PDB entry 8EMH | electron microscopy, 3.63 A resolution | chains H and I of the 14 polymer chains in the assembly

Chain H (and I):
Molecule: Protease Lon-related BREX system protein BrxL
Organism: Acinetobacter sp. NEB 394
Notes: chain I of this document is another copy of the same molecule, construct and numbering; everything in this record applies to it too
UniProt: A0A7H8SL14 (A0A7H8SL14_9GAMM); residues 1-679 here = UniProt positions 1-679
Amino-acid sequence (679 residues; numbered 1 to 679; the number before each row is that of its first residue):
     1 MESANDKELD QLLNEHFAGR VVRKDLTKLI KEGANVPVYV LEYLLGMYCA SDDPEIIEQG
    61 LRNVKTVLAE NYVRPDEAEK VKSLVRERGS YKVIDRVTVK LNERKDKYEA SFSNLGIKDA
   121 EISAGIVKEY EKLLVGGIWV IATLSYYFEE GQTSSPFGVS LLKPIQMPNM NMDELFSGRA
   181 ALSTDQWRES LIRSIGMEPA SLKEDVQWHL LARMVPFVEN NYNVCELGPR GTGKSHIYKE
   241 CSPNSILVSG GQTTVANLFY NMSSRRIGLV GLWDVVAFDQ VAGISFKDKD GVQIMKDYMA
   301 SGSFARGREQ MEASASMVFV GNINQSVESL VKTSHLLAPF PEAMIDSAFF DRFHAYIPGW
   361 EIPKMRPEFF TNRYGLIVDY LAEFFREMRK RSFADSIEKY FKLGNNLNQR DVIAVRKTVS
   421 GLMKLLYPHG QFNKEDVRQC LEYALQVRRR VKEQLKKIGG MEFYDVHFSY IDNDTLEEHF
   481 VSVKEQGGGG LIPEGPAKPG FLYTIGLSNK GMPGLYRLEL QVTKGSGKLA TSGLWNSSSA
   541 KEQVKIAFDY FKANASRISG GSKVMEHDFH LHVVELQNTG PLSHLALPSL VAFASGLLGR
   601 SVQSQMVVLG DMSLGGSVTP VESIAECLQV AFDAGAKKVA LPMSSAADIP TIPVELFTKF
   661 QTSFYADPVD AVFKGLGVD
Unresolved in the structure: 1-2, 488-491, 678-679 (chain I: 1, 487-490, 678-679)
Differences from the reference sequence: conflict Gln280 (Glu in A0A7H8SL14)
What the authors report for this chain:
  - binding site for the 64-nt DNA strand: Ser264, Lys287
  - mutagenesis - R104A, L134W, S264A/R265A, K287A: decreased binding to dsDNA
  - mutagenesis - Q661W (3.3-fold): increased catalytic activity
  - mutagenesis - T658W: unchanged catalytic activity
  - mutagenesis - L134W: abolished catalytic activity on dsDNA
  - mutagenesis - Q661W: unchanged binding to DNA
  - mutagenesis - Q661W: decreased binding to dsDNA (in the presence of ATP)

How chain H and chain I interact:
Pairs across the interface - 54 pairs, chain H then chain I:
  Glu32(H) - Ser392(I)
  Asn35(H) - Glu312(I)
  Asp76(H) - Val135(I)
  Asp76(H) - Gly271(I)
  Glu79(H) - Val99(I)
  Glu79(H) - Lys100(I)
  Glu79(H) - Leu134(I)
  Lys80(H) - Glu131(I)
  Ser83(H) - Tyr108(I)  hydrogen bond
  Ser83(H) - Leu134(I)
  Arg86(H) - Asp106(I)  salt bridge
  Arg86(H) - Tyr108(I)
  Glu87(H) - Tyr108(I)  hydrogen bond
  Tyr146(H) - Glu103(I)
  Tyr146(H) - Asp106(I)  hydrogen bond
  Phe148(H) - Glu103(I)
  Phe148(H) - Asp106(I)
  Gln152(H) - Arg104(I)
  Thr153(H) - Arg104(I)
  Ser154(H) - Arg104(I)
  Pro156(H) - Glu103(I)
  Arg230(H) - Ser347(I)  hydrogen bond
  Arg230(H) - Ala348(I)
  Lys239(H) - Ser301(I)  hydrogen bond
  Lys239(H) - Ser303(I)
  Lys239(H) - Gln310(I)
  Ile246(H) - Arg308(I)
  Leu247(H) - Ala305(I)
  Ser249(H) - Ile294(I)
  Ser249(H) - Asp297(I)  hydrogen bond
  Ser249(H) - Ala305(I)  hydrogen bond (side chain-backbone)
  Gly250(H) - Asp290(I)
  Gly250(H) - Gln293(I)
  Gly250(H) - Ile294(I)
  Gln252(H) - Asp290(I)
  Asn257(H) - Gly307(I)  hydrogen bond (side chain-backbone)
  Asn257(H) - Arg308(I)
  Ile267(H) - Arg308(I)
  Leu269(H) - Gly307(I)
  Leu269(H) - Arg308(I)
  Trp273(H) - Arg308(I)
  Asp279(H) - Asp297(I)
  Gln280(H) - Gln293(I)
  Gln280(H) - Lys296(I)
  Ser326(H) - Lys528(I)  hydrogen bond
  Glu328(H) - Ser526(I)  hydrogen bond
  Glu328(H) - Lys528(I)  salt bridge
  Lys332(H) - Ser526(I)
  Lys364(H) - Glu462(I)  salt bridge
  Met365(H) - Gln409(I)
  Arg366(H) - Gln409(I)
  Phe370(H) - Gln409(I)
  Glu494(H) - Lys563(I)
  Glu494(H) - Met565(I)
Also at the interface, not in a pair above, chain H (45 interface residues in all): Ala34, Arg74, Glu77, Lys82, Phe157, Val248, Arg266, Leu272, Gly283, Pro367
Also at the interface, not in a pair above, chain I (36 interface residues in all): Leu101, Ala124, Lys289, Phe304, Arg386

In short:
45 residues of chain H face 36 of chain I across their interface; the contacts include 10 hydrogen bonds and 3
salt bridges. Polar pairs include Arg86(H)-Asp106(I), Glu328(H)-Lys528(I) and Lys364(H)-Glu462(I). From the
paper: a binding site for the 64-nt DNA strand at Ser264(H) and Lys287(H); R104A, L134W and S264A/R265A of
chain H, among others, reduce binding to dsDNA; 6 substitutions were tested in all.
Both chains are Protease Lon-related BREX system protein BrxL (Acinetobacter sp. NEB 394). Entry 8EMH (CryoEM
characterization of a unique AAA+ BrxL phage restriction factor) was determined by electron microscopy,
deposited together with 8EIL and 8EMC.
